Entry 8UA8 (electron microscopy, 3.70 A resolution); this record covers chains J and N of the 17 polymer chains in the assembly.

== Chain J (and N) ==
Name: Glycoprotein E2
Organism: Semliki Forest virus
Notes: chain N of this document is another copy of the same molecule, construct and numbering; everything in this record applies to it too
Reference sequence: A0A0E3T652 (A0A0E3T652_SFV); residues 6-422 here correspond to UniProt positions 339-755 (UniProt number = residue number + 333)
Sequence (417 residues; row label = number of the first residue in the row):
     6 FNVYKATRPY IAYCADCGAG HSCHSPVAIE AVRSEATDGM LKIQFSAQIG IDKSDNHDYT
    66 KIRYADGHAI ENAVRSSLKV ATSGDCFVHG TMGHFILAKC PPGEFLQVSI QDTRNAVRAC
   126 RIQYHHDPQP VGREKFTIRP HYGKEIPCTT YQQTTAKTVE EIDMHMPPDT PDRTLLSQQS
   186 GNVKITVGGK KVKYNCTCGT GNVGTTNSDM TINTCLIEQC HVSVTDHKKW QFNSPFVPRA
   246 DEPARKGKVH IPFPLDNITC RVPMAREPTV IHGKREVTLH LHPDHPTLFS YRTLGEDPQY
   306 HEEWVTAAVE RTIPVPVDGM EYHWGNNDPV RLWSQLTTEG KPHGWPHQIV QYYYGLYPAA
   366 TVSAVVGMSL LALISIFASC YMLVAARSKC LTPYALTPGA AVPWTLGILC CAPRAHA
Cystine bridges: Cys19-Cys125, Cys22-Cys28, Cys91-Cys105, Cys153-Cys265, Cys201-Cys225, Cys203-Cys220
Glycans and other covalent adducts: glycan linked to Asn200; N-acetylglucosamine (NAG) linked to Asn262

== Chain J / chain N interface ==
Residue-residue contacts (17):
  Tyr18(J) with Arg266(N), hydrogen bond
  Ala20(J) with Arg144(N); Pro145(N)
  Asp21(J) with Ile143(N)
  Ala24(J) with Phe92(N), hydrophobic; His94(N), hydrogen bond (backbone-side chain); Lys104(N), hydrogen bond (backbone-side chain)
  Gly25(J) with Arg144(N), hydrogen bond (backbone-side chain)
  His26(J) with His94(N)
  Ser27(J) with Arg144(N)
  Glu109(J) with Thr142(N)
  Phe110(J) with Thr142(N)
  Arg126(J) with Ile143(N)
  Ile127(J) with Ile143(N)
  Gln128(J) with Thr142(N); Ile143(N); His290(N), hydrogen bond
Interface residues without a listed pair, chain J (14 interface residues in all): His130, Phe241
Interface residues without a listed pair, chain N (12 interface residues in all): Phe141, His146, Asp289

== Overview ==
14 residues of chain J and 12 residues of chain N are in contact, with 5 hydrogen bonds. Polar contacts
include Tyr18(J)-Arg266(N), Ala24(J)-His94(N) and Ala24(J)-Lys104(N). N-acetylglucosamine is covalently linked
to Asn262(J).
Both chains are Glycoprotein E2 (Semliki Forest virus). Entry 8UA8 (Structure of Semliki Forest virus VLP in
complex with VLDLR LA2) was determined by electron microscopy together with 8UA9 from the same study.
